Entry 4DDT (X-ray diffraction, 3.20 A resolution); this record covers chain A.

Chain A:
Protein: Reverse gyrase
From: Thermotoga maritima
Notes: EC 3.6.4.12, 5.99.1.3
UniProtKB: O51934 (RGYR_THEMA); residue numbers follow UniProt; this construct covers 1-1104
Sequence (1104 residues; row label = number of the first residue in the row):
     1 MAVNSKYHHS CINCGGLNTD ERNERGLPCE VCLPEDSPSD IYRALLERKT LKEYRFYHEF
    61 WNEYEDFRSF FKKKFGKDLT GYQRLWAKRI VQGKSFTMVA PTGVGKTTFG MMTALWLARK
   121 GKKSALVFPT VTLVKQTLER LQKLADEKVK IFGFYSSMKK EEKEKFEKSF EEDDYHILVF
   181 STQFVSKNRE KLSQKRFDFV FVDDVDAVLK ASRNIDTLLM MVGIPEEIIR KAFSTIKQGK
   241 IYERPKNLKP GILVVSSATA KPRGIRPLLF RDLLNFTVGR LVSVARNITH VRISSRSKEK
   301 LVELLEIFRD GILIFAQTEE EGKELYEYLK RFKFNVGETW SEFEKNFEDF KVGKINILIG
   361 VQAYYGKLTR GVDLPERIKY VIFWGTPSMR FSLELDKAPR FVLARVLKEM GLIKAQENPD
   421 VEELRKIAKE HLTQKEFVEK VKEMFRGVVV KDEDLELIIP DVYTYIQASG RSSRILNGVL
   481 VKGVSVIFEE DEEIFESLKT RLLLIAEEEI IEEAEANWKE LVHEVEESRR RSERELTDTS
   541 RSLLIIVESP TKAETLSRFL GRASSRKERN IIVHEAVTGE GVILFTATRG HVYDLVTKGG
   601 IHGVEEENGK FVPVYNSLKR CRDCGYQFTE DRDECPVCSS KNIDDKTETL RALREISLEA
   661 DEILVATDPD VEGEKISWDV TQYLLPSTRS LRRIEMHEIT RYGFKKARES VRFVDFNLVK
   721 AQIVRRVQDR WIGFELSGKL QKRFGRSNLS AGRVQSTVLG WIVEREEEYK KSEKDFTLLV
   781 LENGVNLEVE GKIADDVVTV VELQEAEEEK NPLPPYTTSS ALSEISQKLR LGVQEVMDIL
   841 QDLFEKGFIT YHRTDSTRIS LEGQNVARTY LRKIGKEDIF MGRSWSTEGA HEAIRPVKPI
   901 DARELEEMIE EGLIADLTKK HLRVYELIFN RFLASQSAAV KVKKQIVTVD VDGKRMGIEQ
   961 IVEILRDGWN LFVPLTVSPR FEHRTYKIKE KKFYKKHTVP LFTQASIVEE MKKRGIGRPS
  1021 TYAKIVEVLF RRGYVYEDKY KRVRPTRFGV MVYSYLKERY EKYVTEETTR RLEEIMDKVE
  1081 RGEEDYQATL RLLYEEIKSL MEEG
Not modelled in the structure: 1, 1104
Metal / ion sites: Zn2+ site 1: Cys11, Cys14, Cys29, Cys32; Zn2+ site 2: Cys621, Cys624, Cys635, Cys638
Swiss-Prot annotation at these positions:
  - zinc finger: Met1 to Ser39 (RG N-terminal-type), Leu618 to Asp645 (RG C-terminal-type)
  - region: Gly223 to Pro250 (Insert region)
  - motif: Asp203 to Asp206 (DEAD box)
  - active site: Tyr851 (O-(5'-phospho-DNA)-tyrosine intermediate)
  - binding site (Zn(2+)): Cys11, Cys14, Cys29, Cys32, Cys621, Cys624, Cys635, Cys638
  - binding site (ADP): Phe75, Asp78, Gln83, Gly103, Gly105, Lys106, Thr107, Thr108
  - binding site (ATP): Gln83, Ala100 to Thr107
  - binding site (Mg(2+)): Glu548, Asp668
  - mutagenesis: Cys11 to Cys14 (Reduced positive supercoiling, reduced affinity for ssDNA, no change in ATPase activity. Loss of positive supercoiling, loss of DNA relaxation with ATP; when associated with A-635--638-A), Gln83 (Q83L: Reduced positive supercoiling, no ATPase activity, no preference for ATP, no activity in presence of GTP, binds and cleaves ssDNA slightly less efficiently), Lys106 (K106I: No positive supercoiling, no ATPase activity, binds and cleaves ssDNA), Asp203 to Asp204 (No positive supercoiling, no ATPase activity, binds and cleaves ssDNA), Ile224 to Lys249 (Decreases affinity for ssDNA and dsDNA 13- to 15-fold), Arg370 to Asp373 (No positive supercoiling, no ATPase activity, binds and cleaves ssDNA slightly less efficiently), Met389 to Ile459 (No positive supercoiling, alters coupling of DNA binding with ATP binding and hydrolysis. Removes the latch), Leu395 to Leu455 (Positively supercoils plasmid DNA with about 10-fold reduction in efficiency. A minilatch), Gly470 to Arg474 (No positive supercoiling, no ATPase activity, binds and cleaves ssDNA), Cys635 to Cys638 (Loss of positive supercoiling, loss of DNA relaxation with ATP; when associated with A-11--14-A), Tyr851 (Y851F: No positive supercoiling, binds but does not cleave DNA. Very few structural changes from wild-type enzyme)
From the paper describing this entry:
  - contacts within the chain: Ala2-Glu24 (hydrogen bond), Ala2-Asp20, Lys6-Glu605, Tyr7-Asp679, His8-Val614 (backbone contact), His9-Asp631 (salt bridge), Asn23-Gln682 (hydrogen bond), Glu24-Arg689 (backbone contact), Arg25-Arg689 (backbone contact), Arg405-Glu907 (salt bridge), Glu443-Arg903 (backbone contact), Met444-Arg903 (backbone contact), Gly447-Ser497 (backbone contact), Gly447-Arg501 (backbone contact), Lys451-Asp491 (salt bridge)

In short:
Cys11, Cys14, Cys29 and Cys32 coordinate Zn2+ site 1. Cys621, Cys624, Cys635 and Cys638 coordinate Zn2+ site
2. UniProt lists active-site residue Tyr851, 8 Zn2+-binding residues, 8 ADP-binding residues and 9 ATP-binding
residues. The paper reports contacts within the chain involving Ala2, Glu24 and Asp20 among others.
Chain A is Reverse gyrase (Thermotoga maritima); the structure, Thermotoga maritima reverse gyrase, C2 FORM 2,
was determined by X-ray diffraction, deposited together with 4DDU, 4DDV, 4DDW and 4DDX.
